8CLB - chains B and E of the 6 polymer chains in the assembly; structure by X-ray diffraction, 3.00 A resolution.

[Chain B]
Name: Tubulin beta-2B chain
Source organism: Bos taurus
UniProtKB: Q6B856 (TBB2B_BOVIN); the author numbering skips numbers that UniProt does not, so the offset changes along the chain: 1-42 = UniProt 1-42; 45-360 = UniProt 43-358; 369-441 = UniProt 359-431
Sequence (431 residues; each row starts with the number of its first residue; note: 10 numbers in that range are skipped by the numbering (no residue carries them; nothing is unmodelled there)):
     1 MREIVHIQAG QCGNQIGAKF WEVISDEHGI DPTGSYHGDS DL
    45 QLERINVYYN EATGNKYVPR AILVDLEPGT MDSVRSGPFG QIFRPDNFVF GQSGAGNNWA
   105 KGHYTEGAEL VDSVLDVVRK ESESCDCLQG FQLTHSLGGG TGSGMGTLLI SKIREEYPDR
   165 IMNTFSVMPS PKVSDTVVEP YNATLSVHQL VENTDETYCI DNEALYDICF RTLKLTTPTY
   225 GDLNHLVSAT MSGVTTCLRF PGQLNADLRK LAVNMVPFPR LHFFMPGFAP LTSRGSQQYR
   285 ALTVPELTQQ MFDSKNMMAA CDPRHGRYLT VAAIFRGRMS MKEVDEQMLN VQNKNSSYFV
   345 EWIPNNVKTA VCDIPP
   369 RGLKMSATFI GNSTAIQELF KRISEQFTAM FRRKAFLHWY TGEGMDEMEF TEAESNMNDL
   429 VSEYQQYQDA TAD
Unresolved in the structure: 277-281, 439-441
UniProt features mapped onto this chain:
  - motif: Met1 to Ile4 (MREI motif)
  - binding site (GTP): Gln11, Glu71, Ser140, Gly144, Thr145, Gly146, Asn206, Asn228
  - binding site (Mg(2+)): Glu71
  - modified residue: Ser40 (Phosphoserine), Thr57 (Phosphothreonine), Lys60 (N6-acetyllysine), Ser174 (Phosphoserine), Thr287 (Phosphothreonine), Thr292 (Phosphothreonine), Arg320 (Omega-N-methylarginine)
  - cross-link (Glycyl lysine isopeptide (Lys-Gly)): Lys60 (interchain with G-Cter in ubiquitin), Lys326 (interchain with G-Cter in ubiquitin)
Metal / ion sites: Mg2+: Gln11, Asp179 (together with GDP)
Small-molecule neighbours:
  - GDP (guanosine-5'-diphosphate): Gly10, Gln11, Cys12, Gln15, Ile16, Asp69, Asn101, Ser140, Gly142, Gly143, Gly144, Thr145, Gly146, Ser147, Val171, Pro173, Val177, Asp179, Glu183, Asn206, Leu209, Tyr224, Leu227, Asn228
  - colchicine (LOC; N-[(7S)-1,2,3,10-tetramethoxy-9-oxo-6,7-dihydro-5H-benzo[d]heptalen-7-yl]ethanamide): Val238, Cys241, Leu242, Leu248, Ala250, Asp251, Lys254, Leu255, Asn258, Met259, Thr314, Val315, Ala316, Ala317, Ile318, Asn350, Lys352, Ala354, Ile378

[Chain E]
Name: Stathmin-4
Source organism: synthetic construct
Sequence (121 residues; each row starts with the number of its first residue; note: 15 numbers in that range are skipped by the numbering (no residue carries them; nothing is unmodelled there)):
     6 MEVIELNKCT SGQSFEVILK PPS
    44 DPSLEEIQKK LEAAEERRKY QEAELLKHLA EKREHEREVI QKAIEENNNF IKMAKEKLAQ
   104 KMESNKENRE AHLAAMLERL QEKDKHAEEV RKNKELKE

[Interface between chain B and chain E]
Contacting residue pairs - 21 pairs, chain B then chain E:
  Tyr108(B) with His78(E), hydrogen bond; Glu79(E); Val82(E), hydrophobic
  Leu152(B) with Glu79(E)
  Ser155(B) with Leu72(E); Arg76(E), hydrogen bond
  Lys156(B) with Arg76(E); Glu79(E)
  Arg158(B) with Leu68(E)
  Glu159(B) with Leu69(E); Leu72(E); Arg76(E), salt bridge
  Glu196(B) with His71(E); Lys75(E), salt bridge
  Glu411(B) with Val82(E); Ala86(E)
  Gly412(B) with Val82(E); Lys85(E); Ala86(E)
  Met413(B) with Val82(E)
  Glu417(B) with His78(E), salt bridge
Interface residues without a listed pair, chain B (16 interface residues in all): His107, Thr109, Pro162, Gln193, Asp414
Interface residues without a listed pair, chain E (14 interface residues in all): Glu65, Ala73, Ile83

[In short]
Chain B and chain E form an interface of 16 and 14 residues respectively, with 2 hydrogen bonds and 3 salt
bridges. Polar pairs include Glu159(B)-Arg76(E), Glu196(B)-Lys75(E) and Glu417(B)-His78(E). Ligands of chain
B: GDP and colchicine.
Here chain B is Tubulin beta-2B chain (Bos taurus) and chain E is Stathmin-4 (synthetic construct). Entry 8CLB
(Colchicine bound to tubulin (T2R-TTL) complex) was determined by X-ray diffraction, deposited together with
8CL9, 8CLC, 8CLD, 8CLE, 8CLF, 8CLG and 8CLH.
